8E5O - chains 7 and A of the 9 polymer chains in the assembly; structure by electron microscopy, 4.40 A resolution (low resolution: residue-level contacts below are approximate; hydrogen-bond / salt-bridge calls are withheld).

Chain 7:
Molecule: RNA with 24 nt long spacer
Sequence (41 nucleotides; numbered 1 to 41; the number before each row is that of its first residue):
     1 AUGUUUUUUUUUUUUUUUUUUUUUUUUGAUUUGGUGAGAGG
Not modelled in the structure: 1-24
Ion coordination: Mg2+: G41 (shared with 3 residues of chain B)

Chain A:
Name: DNA-directed RNA polymerase subunit beta
Source organism: Escherichia coli
Notes: EC 2.7.7.6
UniProtKB: P0A8V4 (RPOB_ECO57); residue numbers follow UniProt; this construct covers 1-1342
Chain sequence (1342 residues; each row starts with the number of its first residue):
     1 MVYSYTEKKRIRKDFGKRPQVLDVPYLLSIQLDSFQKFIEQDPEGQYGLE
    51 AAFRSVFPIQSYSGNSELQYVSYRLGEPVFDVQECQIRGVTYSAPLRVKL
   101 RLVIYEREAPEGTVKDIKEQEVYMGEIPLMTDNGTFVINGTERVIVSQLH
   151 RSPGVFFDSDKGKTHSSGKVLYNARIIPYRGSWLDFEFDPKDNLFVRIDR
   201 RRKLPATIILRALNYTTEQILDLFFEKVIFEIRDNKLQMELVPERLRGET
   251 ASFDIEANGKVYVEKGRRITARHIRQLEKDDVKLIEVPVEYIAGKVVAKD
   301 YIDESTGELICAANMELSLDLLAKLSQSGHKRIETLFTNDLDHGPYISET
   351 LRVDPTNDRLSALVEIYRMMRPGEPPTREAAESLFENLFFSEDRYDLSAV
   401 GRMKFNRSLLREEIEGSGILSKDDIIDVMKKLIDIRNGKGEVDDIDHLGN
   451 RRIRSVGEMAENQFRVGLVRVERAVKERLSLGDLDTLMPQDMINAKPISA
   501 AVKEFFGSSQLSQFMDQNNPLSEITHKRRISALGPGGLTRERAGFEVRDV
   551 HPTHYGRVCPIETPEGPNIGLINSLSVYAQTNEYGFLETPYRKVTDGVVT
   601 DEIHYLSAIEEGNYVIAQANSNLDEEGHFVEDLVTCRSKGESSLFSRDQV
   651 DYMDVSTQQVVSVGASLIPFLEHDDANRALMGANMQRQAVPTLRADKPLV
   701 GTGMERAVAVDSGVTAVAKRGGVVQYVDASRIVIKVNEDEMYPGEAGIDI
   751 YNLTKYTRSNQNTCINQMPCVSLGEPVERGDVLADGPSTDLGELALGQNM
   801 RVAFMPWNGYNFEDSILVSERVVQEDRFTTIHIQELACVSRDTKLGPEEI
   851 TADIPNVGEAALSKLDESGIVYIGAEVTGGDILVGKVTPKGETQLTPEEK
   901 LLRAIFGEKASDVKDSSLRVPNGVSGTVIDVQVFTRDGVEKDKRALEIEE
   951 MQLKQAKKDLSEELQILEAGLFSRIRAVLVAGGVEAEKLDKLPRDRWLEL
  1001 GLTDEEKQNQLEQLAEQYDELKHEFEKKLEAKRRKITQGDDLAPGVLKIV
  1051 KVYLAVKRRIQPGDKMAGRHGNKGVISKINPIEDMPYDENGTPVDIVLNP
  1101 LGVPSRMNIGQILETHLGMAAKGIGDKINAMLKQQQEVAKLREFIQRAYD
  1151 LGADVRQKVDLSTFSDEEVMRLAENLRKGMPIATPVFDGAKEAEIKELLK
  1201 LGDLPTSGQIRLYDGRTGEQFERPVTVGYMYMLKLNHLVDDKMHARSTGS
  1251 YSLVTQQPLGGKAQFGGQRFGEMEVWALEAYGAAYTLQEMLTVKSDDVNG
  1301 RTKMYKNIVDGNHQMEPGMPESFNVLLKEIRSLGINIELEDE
Not modelled in the structure: 1, 1342
Swiss-Prot annotation at these positions:
  - modified residue (N6-acetyllysine): Lys-1022, Lys-1200

Chain 7 / chain A interface:
Residue-residue contacts (24):
  U31(7) / Ser-1250(A)
  U31(7) / Tyr-1251(A)
  U31(7) / Leu-1253(A)
  U32(7) / Ser-1250(A)
  U32(7) / Leu-1259(A)
  G33(7) / Leu-1259(A)
  A37(7) / Gln-513(A)
  A37(7) / Arg-540(A)
  G38(7) / Gln-513(A)
  G38(7) / Leu-533(A)
  G38(7) / Arg-540(A)
  G38(7) / Asn-568(A)
  G38(7) / Ile-572(A)
  A39(7) / Pro-564(A)
  A39(7) / Asn-568(A)
  A39(7) / Gln-688(A)
  A39(7) / His-1237(A)
  G40(7) / Asn-684(A)
  G40(7) / Gln-688(A)
  G40(7) / Lys-1065(A)
  G40(7) / His-1237(A)
  G41(7) / Glu-565(A)
  G41(7) / Lys-1065(A)
  G41(7) / Lys-1073(A)
Other interface residues (no listed pair), chain 7 (9 interface residues in all): G36
Other interface residues (no listed pair), chain A (18 interface residues in all): Gln-510, Ser-1252

Overview:
9 residues of chain 7 and 18 residues of chain A are in contact.
Here chain 7 is RNA with 24 nt long spacer and chain A is DNA-directed RNA polymerase subunit beta
(Escherichia coli). Entry 8E5O (Escherichia coli Rho-dependent transcription pre-termination complex
containing 24 nt long RNA spacer, Mg-ADP-BeF3, and NusG; TEC ...) was determined by electron microscopy (same
publication as 8E3F, 8E3H, 8E5K, 8E5L, 8E5P, 8E6W and 3 further entries).
